PDB entry 7K8S | electron microscopy, 3.40 A resolution | chains M and N of the 9 polymer chains in the assembly

== Chain M ==
Protein: C002 Fab Heavy Chain
From: Homo sapiens
Notes: antibody fragment or engineered binder
Amino-acid sequence (236 residues; row label = number of the first residue in the row; a row labelled like 82A-82C holds insertion residues (82A, then the next letters in order)):
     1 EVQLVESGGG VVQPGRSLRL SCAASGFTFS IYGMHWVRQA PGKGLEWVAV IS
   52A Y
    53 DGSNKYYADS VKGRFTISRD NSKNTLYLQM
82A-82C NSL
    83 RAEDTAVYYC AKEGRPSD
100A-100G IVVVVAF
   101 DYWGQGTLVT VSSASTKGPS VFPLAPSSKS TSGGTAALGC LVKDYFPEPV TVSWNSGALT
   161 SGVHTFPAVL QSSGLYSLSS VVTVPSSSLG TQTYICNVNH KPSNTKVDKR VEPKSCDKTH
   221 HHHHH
Disordered / not traced: 1, 116-225
Disulfide bonds: Cys22-Cys92

== Chain N ==
Protein: C002 Fab Light Chain
From: Homo sapiens
Notes: antibody fragment or engineered binder
Amino-acid sequence (214 residues; each row starts with the number of its first residue):
     1 DIQLTQSPSS LSASVGDRVT ITCRASQSIS SYLNWYQQKP GKAPKLLIYA ASSLQSGVPS
    61 RFSGSGSGTD FTLTISSLQP EDFATYYCQQ SYSTPRTFGQ GTKVEIKRTV AAPSVFIFPP
   121 SDEQLKSGTA SVVCLLNNFY PREAKVQWKV DNALQSGNSQ ESVTEQDSKD STYSLSSTLT
   181 LSKADYEKHK VYACEVTHQG LSSPVTKSFN RGEC
Disordered / not traced: 108-214
Disulfide bonds: Cys23-Cys88

== How chain M and chain N interact ==
Residue-residue contacts (29; chain M residue first):
  His35(M) - Arg96(N)  hydrogen bond
  Gln39(M) - Gln38(N)  hydrogen bond
  Gln39(M) - Tyr87(N)
  Gly44(M) - Tyr87(N)
  Leu45(M) - Gln38(N)
  Leu45(M) - Tyr87(N)
  Leu45(M) - Phe98(N)  hydrophobic
  Trp47(M) - Pro95(N)  hydrophobic
  Trp47(M) - Arg96(N)
  Tyr91(M) - Gln38(N)
  Tyr91(M) - Lys42(N)  hydrogen bond (side chain-backbone)
  Tyr91(M) - Pro44(N)
  Glu95(M) - Arg96(N)  salt bridge
  Pro98(M) - Tyr49(N)  hydrophobic
  Val100B(M) - Tyr49(N)  hydrophobic
  Val100C(M) - Tyr32(N)
  Val100D(M) - Ser31(N)
  Val100D(M) - Asn34(N)
  Val100D(M) - Ala50(N)
  Val100D(M) - Ser91(N)
  Val100E(M) - Ser91(N)  hydrogen bond (backbone-side chain)
  Ala100F(M) - Asn34(N)
  Ala100F(M) - Leu46(N)  hydrophobic
  Phe100G(M) - Tyr36(N)  hydrogen bond (backbone-side chain)
  Phe100G(M) - Leu46(N)
  Phe100G(M) - Arg96(N)
  Trp103(M) - Tyr36(N)  hydrophobic
  Trp103(M) - Pro44(N)  hydrogen bond (side chain-backbone)
  Gly104(M) - Ala43(N)
Also at the interface, not in a pair above, chain M (19 interface residues in all): Lys43, Val50, Asp101
Also at the interface, not in a pair above, chain N (17 interface residues in all): Thr94

== Summary ==
19 residues of chain M and 17 residues of chain N are in contact, with 6 hydrogen bonds and 1 salt bridge.
Polar contacts include Glu95(M)-Arg96(N), His35(M)-Arg96(N) and Gln39(M)-Gln38(N).
Chain M is C002 Fab Heavy Chain and chain N is C002 Fab Light Chain, both from Homo sapiens; the structure,
Structure of the SARS-CoV-2 S 2P trimer in complex with the human neutralizing antibody Fab fragment ..., was
determined by electron microscopy together with 7K8O, 7K8P, 7K8R, 7K8V, 7K8W and 7K8Z from the same study.
